Entry 6PCQ (electron microscopy, 2.60 A resolution); this record covers chains I and L of the 7 polymer chains in the assembly.

== Chain I ==
Molecule: 23S ribosomal RNA
Source organism: Escherichia coli
Sequence (2904 nucleotides; each row starts with the number of its first residue):
     1 GGUUAAGCGACUAAGCGUACACGGUGGAUGCCCUGGCAGUCAGAGGCGAU
    51 GAAGGACGUGCUAAUCUGCGAUAAGCGUCGGUAAGGUGAUAUGAACCGUU
   101 AUAACCGGCGAUUUCCGAAUGGGGAAACCCAGUGUGUUUCGACACACUAU
   151 CAUUAACUGAAUCCAUAGGUUAAUGAGGCGAACCGGGGGAACUGAAACAU
   201 CUAAGUACCCCGAGGAAAAGAAAUCAACCGAGAUUCCCCCAGUAGCGGCG
   251 AGCGAACGGGGAGCAGCCCAGAGCCUGAAUCAGUGUGUGUGUUAGUGGAA
   301 GCGUCUGGAAAGGCGCGCGAUACAGGGUGACAGCCCCGUACACAAAAAUG
   351 CACAUGCUGUGAGCUCGAUGAGUAGGGCGGGACACGUGGUAUCCUGUCUG
   401 AAUAUGGGGGGACCAUCCUCCAAGGCUAAAUACUCCUGACUGACCGAUAG
   451 UGAACCAGUACCGUGAGGGAAAGGCGAAAAGAACCCCGGCGAGGGGAGUG
   501 AAAAAGAACCUGAAACCGUGUACGUACAAGCAGUGGGAGCACGCUUAGGC
   551 GUGUGACUGCGUACCUUUUGUAUAAUGGGUCAGCGACUUAUAUUCUGUAG
   601 CAAGGUUAACCGAAUAGGGGAGCCGAAGGGAAACCGAGUCUUAACUGGGC
   651 GUUAAGUUGCAGGGUAUAGACCCGAAACCCGGUGAUCUAGCCAUGGGCAG
   701 GUUGAAGGUUGGGUAACACUAACUGGAGGACCGAACCGACUAAUGUUGAA
   751 AAAUUAGCGGAUGACUUGUGGCUGGGGGUGAAAGGCCAAUCAAACCGGGA
   801 GAUAGCUGGUUCUCCCCGAAAGCUAUUUAGGUAGCGCCUCGUGAAUUCAU
   851 CUCCGGGGGUAGAGCACUGUUUCGGCAAGGGGGUCAUCCCGACUUACCAA
   901 CCCGAUGCAAACUGCGAAUACCGGAGAAUGUUAUCACGGGAGACACACGG
   951 CGGGUGCUAACGUCCGUCGUGAAGAGGGAAACAACCCAGACCGCCAGCUA
  1001 AGGUCCCAAAGUCAUGGUUAAGUGGGAAACGAUGUGGGAAGGCCCAGACA
  1051 GCCAGGAUGUUGGCUUAGAAGCAGCCAUCAUUUAAAGAAAGCGUAAUAGC
  1101 UCACUGGUCGAGUCGGCCUGCGCGGAAGAUGUAACGGGGCUAAACCAUGC
  1151 ACCGAAGCUGCGGCAGCGACGCUUAUGCGUUGUUGGGUAGGGGAGCGUUC
  1201 UGUAAGCCUGCGAAGGUGUGCUGUGAGGCAUGCUGGAGGUAUCAGAAGUG
  1251 CGAAUGCUGACAUAAGUAACGAUAAAGCGGGUGAAAAGCCCGCUCGCCGG
  1301 AAGACCAAGGGUUCCUGUCCAACGUUAAUCGGGGCAGGGUGAGUCGACCC
  1351 CUAAGGCGAGGCCGAAAGGCGUAGUCGAUGGGAAACAGGUUAAUAUUCCU
  1401 GUACUUGGUGUUACUGCGAAGGGGGGACGGAGAAGGCUAUGUUGGCCGGG
  1451 CGACGGUUGUCCCGGUUUAAGCGUGUAGGCUGGUUUUCCAGGCAAAUCCG
  1501 GAAAAUCAAGGCUGAGGCGUGAUGACGAGGCACUACGGUGCUGAAGCAAC
  1551 AAAUGCCCUGCUUCCAGGAAAAGCCUCUAAGCAUCAGGUAACAUCAAAUC
  1601 GUACCCCAAACCGACACAGGUGGUCAGGUAGAGAAUACCAAGGCGCUUGA
  1651 GAGAACUCGGGUGAAGGAACUAGGCAAAAUGGUGCCGUAACUUCGGGAGA
  1701 AGGCACGCUGAUAUGUAGGUGAGGUCCCUCGCGGAUGGAGCUGAAAUCAG
  1751 UCGAAGAUACCAGCUGGCUGCAACUGUUUAUUAAAAACACAGCACUGUGC
  1801 AAACACGAAAGUGGACGUAUACGGUGUGACGCCUGCCCGGUGCCGGAAGG
  1851 UUAAUUGAUGGGGUUAGCGCAAGCGAAGCUCUUGAUCGAAGCCCCGGUAA
  1901 ACGGCGGCCGUAACXAUAACGGUCCUAAGGUAGCGAAAUUCCUUGUCGGG
  1951 UAAGUUCCGACXUGCACGAAUGGCGUAAUGAUGGCCAGGCUGUCUCCACC
  2001 CGAGACUCAGUGAAAUUGAACUCGCUGUGAAGAUGCAGUGUACCCGCGGC
  2051 AAGACGGAAAGACCCCGUXAACCUUUACUAUAGCUUGACACUGAACAUUG
  2101 AGCCUUGAUGUGUAGGAUAGGUGGGAGGCUUUGAAGUGUGGACGCCAGUC
  2151 UGCAUGGAGCCGACCUUGAAAUACCACCCUUUAAUGUUUGAUGUUCUAAC
  2201 GUUGACCCGUAAUCCGGGUUGCGGACAGUGUCUGGUGGGUAGUUUGACUG
  2251 GGGCGGUCUCCUCCUAAAGAGUAACGGAGGAGCACGAAGGUUGGCUAAUC
  2301 CUGGUCGGACAUCAGGAGGUUAGUGCAAUGGCAUAAGCCAGCUUGACUGC
  2351 GAGCGUGACGGCGCGAGCAGGUGCGAAAGCAGGUCAUAGUGAUCCGGUGG
  2401 UUCUGAAUGGAAGGGCCAUCGCUCAACGGAUAAAAGGUACUCCGGGGAUA
  2451 ACAGGCUGAUACCGCCCAAGAGUUCAUAUCGACGGCGGUGUUUGGCACCU
  2501 CGAUGUCGGCUCAUCACAUCCUGGGGCUGAAGUAGGUCCCAAGGGUAUGG
  2551 CUGUUCGCCAUUUAAAGUGGUACGCGAGCUGGGUUUAGAACGUCGUGAGA
  2601 CAGUUCGGUCCCUAUCUGCCGUGGGCGCUGGAGAACUGAGGGGGGCUGCU
  2651 CCUAGUACGAGAGGACCGGAGUGGACGCAUCACUGGUGUUCGGGUUGUCA
  2701 UGCCAAUGGCACUGCCCGGUAGCUAAAUGCGGAAGAGAUAAGUGCUGAAA
  2751 GCAUCUAAGCACGAAACUUGCCCCGAGAUGAGUUCUCCCUGACCCUUUAA
  2801 GGGUCCUGAAGGAACGUUGAAGACGACGACGUUGAUAGGCCGGGUGUGUA
  2851 AGCGCAGCGAUGCGUUGAGCUAACCGGUACUAAUGAACCGUGAGGCUUAA
  2901 CCUU
Not modelled in the structure: 886-891, 2030
Covalent attachments: covalent link PSU_1911-A1918
Modified positions: 1MG (1N-methylguanosine-5'-monophosphate) at position 745, PSU (pseudouridine-5'-monophosphate) at position 746, 5MU (5-methyluridine 5'-monophosphate) at position 747, PSU (pseudouridine-5'-monophosphate) at position 955, 6MZ (N6-methyladenosine-5'-monophosphate) at position 1618, 2MG (2N-methylguanosine-5'-monophosphate) at position 1835, PSU (pseudouridine-5'-monophosphate) at position 1911, 3TD ((1S)-1,4-anhydro-1-(3-methyl-2,4-dioxo-1,2,3,4-tetrahydropyrimidin-5-yl)-5-O-phosphono-D-ribitol) at position 1915, PSU (pseudouridine-5'-monophosphate) at position 1917, 5MU (5-methyluridine 5'-monophosphate) at position 1939, 5MC (5-methylcytidine-5'-monophosphate) at position 1962, G7M (N7-methyl-guanosine-5'-monophosphate) at position 2069, OMG (o2'-methylguanosine-5'-monophosphate) at position 2251, 2MG (2N-methylguanosine-5'-monophosphate) at position 2445, PSU (pseudouridine-5'-monophosphate) at position 2457, OMC (o2'-methylycytidine-5'-monophosphate) at position 2498, 2MA (2-methyladenosine-5'-monophosphate) at position 2503, PSU (pseudouridine-5'-monophosphate) at position 2504, OMU (o2'-methyluridine 5'-monophosphate) at position 2552, PSU (pseudouridine-5'-monophosphate) at position 2580, PSU (pseudouridine-5'-monophosphate) at position 2605
Small-molecule neighbours: O8J ((3R,4R,5E,10E,12E,14S,26aR)-14-hydroxy-4,12-dimethyl-3-(propan-2-yl)-8,9,14,15,24,25,26,26a-octahydro-1H,3H,22H-21,18-(azeno)pyrrolo[2,1-c][1,8,4,19]dioxadiazacyclotetracosine-1,7,16,22(4H,17H)-tetrone): G2061, A2062, C2063, A2439, A2451, C2452, 2MA_2503, PSU_2504, G2505, U2585
Reported in the primary citation:
  - binding site for O8J: U2585

== Chain L ==
Molecule: 50S ribosomal protein L15
Source organism: Escherichia coli
UniProtKB: A0A037Y8L6 (A0A037Y8L6_ECOLX); numbering as in UniProt (aligned over 1-144)
Sequence (144 residues; row label = number of the first residue in the row):
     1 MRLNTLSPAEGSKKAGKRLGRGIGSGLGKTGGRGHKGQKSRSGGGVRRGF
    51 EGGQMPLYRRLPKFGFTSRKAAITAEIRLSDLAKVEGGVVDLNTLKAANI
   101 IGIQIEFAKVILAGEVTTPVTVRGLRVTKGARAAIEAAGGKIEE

== Chain I / chain L interface ==
Pairs across the interface (166; chain I residue first):
  A195(I) with Arg47(L), sugar contact
  A196(I) with Gln38(L), hydrogen bond to the base; Arg47(L), salt bridge to the phosphate; Phe50(L), base contact
  A244(I) with Thr67(L), hydrogen bond to the phosphate
  G245(I) with Thr67(L), hydrogen bond to the phosphate
  C249(I) with Lys63(L), hydrogen bond to the sugar
  G250(I) with Arg59(L), hydrogen bond to the sugar
  A251(I) with Arg47(L), sugar contact; Tyr58(L), hydrogen bond to the phosphate
  C257(I) with Gln104(L), base contact
  G258(I) with Ile103(L), sugar contact; Gln104(L), sugar contact
  U566(I) with Lys29(L), salt bridge to the phosphate
  U567(I) with Lys29(L), salt bridge to the phosphate; Lys36(L), hydrogen bond to the phosphate
  U568(I) with Lys36(L), salt bridge to the phosphate
  C587(I) with Leu19(L), sugar contact; Arg21(L), salt bridge to the phosphate; Arg33(L), hydrogen bond to the base
  G597(I) with Gly11(L), hydrogen bond to the sugar; Ser12(L), base contact
  U598(I) with Ala9(L), sugar contact; Glu10(L), sugar contact; Gly11(L), sugar contact; Ser12(L), sugar contact
  A621(I) with Asn99(L), hydrogen bond to the phosphate
  G622(I) with Asn99(L), hydrogen bond to the phosphate; Ile103(L), phosphate contact
  A626(I) with Arg78(L), hydrogen bond to the sugar
  A627(I) with Glu76(L), hydrogen bond to the sugar; Arg78(L), salt bridge to the phosphate; Ile111(L), base contact; Leu112(L), hydrogen bond to the base; Ala113(L), base contact
  G628(I) with Glu76(L), base contact
  A631(I) with Gly65(L), sugar contact; Phe66(L), hydrogen bond to the sugar
  A632(I) with Phe66(L), sugar contact; Ser68(L), phosphate contact
  A633(I) with Ser68(L), phosphate contact; Ala71(L), phosphate contact
  C634(I) with Lys70(L), phosphate contact; Arg126(L), salt bridge to the phosphate
  C635(I) with Lys109(L), salt bridge to the phosphate; Arg126(L), salt bridge to the phosphate
  G636(I) with Glu76(L), hydrogen bond to the base; Lys109(L), salt bridge to the phosphate; Ile111(L), base contact; Val127(L), phosphate contact; Thr128(L), phosphate contact; Lys129(L), salt bridge to the phosphate
  A637(I) with Ile111(L), phosphate contact; Leu112(L), hydrogen bond to the phosphate; Thr128(L), hydrogen bond to the phosphate; Gly130(L), hydrogen bond to the phosphate
  U639(I) with Lys129(L), salt bridge to the phosphate
  C660(I) with Lys13(L), sugar contact
  A661(I) with Ser12(L), sugar contact; Lys13(L), sugar contact; Lys14(L), hydrogen bond to the sugar
  G662(I) with Lys14(L), sugar contact; Ala15(L), sugar contact; Gly16(L), phosphate contact
  G663(I) with Gly16(L), phosphate contact; Lys17(L), hydrogen bond to the phosphate
  G664(I) with Lys17(L), salt bridge to the phosphate
  A666(I) with Val46(L), phosphate contact; Arg48(L), sugar contact
  A670(I) with Ser42(L), sugar contact; Gly43(L), sugar contact
  C671(I) with Arg33(L), salt bridge to the phosphate; Ser40(L), hydrogen bond to the base; Ser42(L), phosphate contact; Gly43(L), hydrogen bond to the phosphate
  C672(I) with Ser42(L), hydrogen bond to the phosphate
  G805(I) with Gln38(L), sugar contact; Arg41(L), phosphate contact
  C806(I) with Gly37(L), phosphate contact; Gln38(L), phosphate contact; Arg41(L), salt bridge to the phosphate
  U807(I) with Lys36(L), salt bridge to the phosphate; Arg41(L), salt bridge to the phosphate
  G808(I) with Lys36(L), phosphate contact
  U810(I) with Gly20(L), sugar contact; Thr30(L), hydrogen bond to the base
  U811(I) with Gly20(L), phosphate contact; Arg21(L), hydrogen bond to the phosphate; Gly22(L), hydrogen bond to the phosphate; Gly28(L), phosphate contact; Lys29(L), phosphate contact
  C812(I) with Arg21(L), base contact; Gly22(L), phosphate contact
  U813(I) with Gly22(L), phosphate contact; Ile23(L), hydrogen bond to the phosphate; Gly24(L), hydrogen bond to the phosphate; Ser25(L), base contact
  C814(I) with Gly24(L), hydrogen bond to the base
  A825(I) with Gln54(L), hydrogen bond to the sugar
  U826(I) with Gly52(L), sugar contact; Gly53(L), hydrogen bond to the sugar; Gln54(L), sugar contact
  G831(I) with Gly37(L), phosphate contact; Gln38(L), hydrogen bond to the sugar
  U832(I) with Gly37(L), phosphate contact; Gln38(L), hydrogen bond to the phosphate; Lys39(L), hydrogen bond to the phosphate; Val46(L), sugar contact; Phe50(L), sugar contact
  A833(I) with Lys39(L), salt bridge to the phosphate; Phe50(L), sugar contact; Glu51(L), sugar contact
  G942(I) with Gly32(L), sugar contact; Gly34(L), phosphate contact
  A943(I) with Gly34(L), phosphate contact; His35(L), hydrogen bond to the phosphate
  A1189(I) with Thr30(L), phosphate contact; Gly34(L), sugar contact
  G1190(I) with Thr30(L), hydrogen bond to the phosphate; Gly31(L), phosphate contact; Gly32(L), hydrogen bond to the phosphate; Arg33(L), hydrogen bond to the phosphate; Gly34(L), hydrogen bond to the phosphate
  G1191(I) with Leu27(L), phosphate contact; Gly32(L), phosphate contact
  G1192(I) with Lys17(L), salt bridge to the phosphate
  G1193(I) with Lys14(L), salt bridge to the phosphate
  G1202(I) with Leu3(L), sugar contact
  U1203(I) with Asn4(L), hydrogen bond to the sugar
  U1242(I) with Asn4(L), hydrogen bond to the base
  C1243(I) with Leu3(L), base contact; Asn4(L), sugar contact; Thr5(L), sugar contact; Leu6(L), hydrogen bond to the sugar; Ser7(L), hydrogen bond to the phosphate
  A1244(I) with Leu6(L), phosphate contact; Ser7(L), hydrogen bond to the phosphate; Pro8(L), sugar contact
  G1245(I) with Lys13(L), salt bridge to the phosphate
  U1249(I) with Arg18(L), hydrogen bond to the base
  G1250(I) with Arg18(L), salt bridge to the phosphate; Arg21(L), salt bridge to the phosphate
  A2358(I) with Gln54(L), hydrogen bond to the base
  C2359(I) with Arg60(L), hydrogen bond to the base
  G2360(I) with Arg60(L), hydrogen bond to the sugar; Leu61(L), phosphate contact
  A2392(I) with Met55(L), base contact; Arg60(L), hydrogen bond to the sugar
  U2393(I) with Arg59(L), hydrogen bond to the sugar; Arg60(L), sugar contact; Leu61(L), phosphate contact; Pro62(L), phosphate contact
  C2394(I) with Pro62(L), phosphate contact; Lys63(L), hydrogen bond to the phosphate
  C2395(I) with Lys63(L), salt bridge to the phosphate
  A2406(I) with Arg69(L), hydrogen bond to the base
  G2414(I) with Phe66(L), base contact
  G2415(I) with Gly65(L), hydrogen bond to the phosphate; Phe66(L), sugar contact
  C2416(I) with Phe64(L), phosphate contact; Gly65(L), hydrogen bond to the phosphate
  G2428(I) with Gln54(L), base contact; Met55(L), sugar contact; Arg60(L), base contact
  G2429(I) with Met55(L), base contact
  A2448(I) with Lys36(L), base contact
Also at the interface, not in a pair above, chain I (91 interface residues in all): G252, U588, G604, G620, A941, A1194, A1241, A1246, C2403, U2404, U2431
Also at the interface, not in a pair above, chain L (82 interface residues in all): Gly44, Leu57, Asp81, Lys84, Ala131

== Summary ==
91 residues of chain I and 82 residues of chain L are in contact, with 55 hydrogen bonds and 24 salt bridges.
Among the polar pairs are A196(I)-Gln38(L), C587(I)-Arg33(L) and A627(I)-Leu112(L). Chain I binds compound
O8J. The paper reports a binding site for O8J at U2585(I).
Chain I is 23S ribosomal RNA and chain L is 50S ribosomal protein L15, both from Escherichia coli; the
structure, E. coli 50S ribosome bound to VM2, was determined by electron microscopy together with 6PC5, 6PC6,
6PC7, 6PC8, 6PCH, 6PCR and 3 further entries from the same study.
